Entry 6M08 (X-ray diffraction, 2.19 A resolution); this record covers chain A.

Chain A:
Protein: Platelet-activating factor acetylhydrolase
From: Homo sapiens
Notes: EC 3.1.1.47
Reference sequence: Q13093 (PAFA_HUMAN); residue numbers follow UniProt; this construct covers 54-424
Amino-acid sequence (371 residues; each row starts with the number of its first residue):
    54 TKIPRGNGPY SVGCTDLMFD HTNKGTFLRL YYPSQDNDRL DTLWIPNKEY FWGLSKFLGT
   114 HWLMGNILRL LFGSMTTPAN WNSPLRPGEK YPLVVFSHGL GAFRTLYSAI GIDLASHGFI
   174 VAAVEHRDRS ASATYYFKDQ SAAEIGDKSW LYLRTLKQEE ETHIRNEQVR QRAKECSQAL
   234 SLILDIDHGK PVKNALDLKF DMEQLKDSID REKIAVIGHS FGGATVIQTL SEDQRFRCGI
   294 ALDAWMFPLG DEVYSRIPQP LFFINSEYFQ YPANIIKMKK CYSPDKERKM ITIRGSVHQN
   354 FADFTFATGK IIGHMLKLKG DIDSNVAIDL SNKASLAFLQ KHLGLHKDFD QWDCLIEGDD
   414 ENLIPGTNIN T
Disordered / not traced: 424
UniProt features mapped onto this chain:
  - active site: Ser273 (Nucleophile), Asp296 (Charge relay system), His351 (Charge relay system)
  - glycosylation: Asn423 (N-linked (GlcNAc...) asparagine)
  - natural variant: Arg92 (R92H: Retains the ability to associate with HDL particles), Ile198 (I198T: Retains the ability to associate with HDL particles), Val279 (V279F: In PAFAD), Gln281 (Q281R: In PAFAD), Val379 (V379A: Retains the ability to associate with HDL particles)
  - mutagenesis: Ser108 (S108A: Activity is higher than wild-type), His114 (H114A/Q/E: Impairs the association with LDL particles), Trp115 (W115A: Impairs the association with LDL particles), Leu116 (L116A: Reduces the association with LDL particles), Met117 (M117A: Reduces the association with LDL particles), Tyr205 (Y205A: Impairs the association with LDL particles), Ser273 (S273A: Loss of activity), Asp286 (D286A: Almost no activity; D286N: Diminishes activity), Asp296 (D296A: Loss of activity; D296N: Loss of activity), Asp304 (D304A: No change in activity), Asp338 (D338A: Activity is higher than wild-type), His351 (H351A: Loss of activity), 4 further mutagenesis entries in UniProt

In short:
UniProt lists 3 active-site residues and 16 mutagenesis sites.
Chain A is Platelet-activating factor acetylhydrolase (Homo sapiens); the structure, Crystal structure of
Lp-PLA2 in complex with a novel covalent inhibitor, was determined by X-ray diffraction together with 6M07
from the same study.
